6VN0 - chains B and E of the 12 polymer chains in the assembly; structure by electron microscopy, 4.25 A resolution (low resolution: residue-level contacts below are approximate; hydrogen-bond / salt-bridge calls are withheld).

[Chain B (and E)]
Name: Envelope glycoprotein gp41
From: Human immunodeficiency virus 1
Notes: chain E of this document is another copy of the same molecule, construct and numbering; everything in this record applies to it too
UniProtKB: Q2N0S6 (Q2N0S6_9HIV1); residues 512-664 here correspond to UniProt positions 509-661 (UniProt number = residue number - 3)
Sequence (153 residues; each row starts with the number of its first residue):
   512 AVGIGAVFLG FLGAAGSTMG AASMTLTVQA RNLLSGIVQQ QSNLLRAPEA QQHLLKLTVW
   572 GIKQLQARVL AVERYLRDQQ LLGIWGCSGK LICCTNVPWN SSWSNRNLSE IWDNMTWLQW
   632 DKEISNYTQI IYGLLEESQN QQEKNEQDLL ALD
Not modelled in the structure: 512-517, 553-567, 662-664
Differences from the reference sequence: conflict Pro559 (Ile556 in Q2N0S6), Cys605 (Thr602 in Q2N0S6)
Cystine bridges: Cys598-Cys604
Glycans and other covalent adducts: N-acetylglucosamine (NAG) linked to Asn611, Asn618, Asn637
What the authors report for this chain:
  - post-translational modification sites: Asn611, Asn637

[Chain B / chain E interface]
Pairs across the interface - 25 pairs, chain B then chain E:
  Met535(B) - Gln650(E)
  Thr536(B) - Gln650(E)
  Leu537(B) - Gln650(E)
  Thr538(B) - Glu647(E)
  Thr538(B) - Gln650(E)
  Ala541(B) - Gln591(E)
  Arg542(B) - Ile595(E)
  Leu545(B) - Leu587(E)
  Leu545(B) - Arg588(E)
  Leu545(B) - Gln591(E)
  Gln550(B) - Glu584(E)
  Gln550(B) - Arg588(E)
  Gln551(B) - Arg588(E)
  Leu576(B) - Leu576(E)
  Leu576(B) - Gln577(E)
  Arg579(B) - Glu584(E)
  Val580(B) - Val580(E)
  Val583(B) - Leu587(E)
  Tyr586(B) - Gln591(E)
  Leu587(B) - Leu587(E)
  Lys601(B) - Gln653(E)
  Leu602(B) - Gln650(E)
  Leu602(B) - Gln653(E)
  Ile603(B) - Gln653(E)
  Ile603(B) - Glu657(E)
Interface residues without a listed pair, chain B (23 interface residues in all): Ser534, Ser546, Thr569, Ile573, Cys605
Interface residues without a listed pair, chain E (16 interface residues in all): Ile573, Val583, Glu654, Leu660

[Summary]
23 residues of chain B and 16 residues of chain E are in contact. From the paper: modification sites Asn611(B)
and Asn637(B).
Both chains are Envelope glycoprotein gp41 (Human immunodeficiency virus 1). Entry 6VN0 (BG505 SOSIP.v4.1 in
complex with rhesus macaque Fab RM20F) was determined by electron microscopy, deposited together with 6VOR,
6VSR, 6VO1 and 6VLR.
